PDB entry 6SCG | X-ray diffraction, 1.65 A resolution | chains A and B

Chain A (and B):
Protein: Aldehyde-alcohol dehydrogenase
From: Escherichia coli (strain K12)
Notes: EC 1.1.1.1, 1.2.1.10; chain B of this document is another copy of the same molecule, construct and numbering; everything in this record applies to it too
UniProtKB: P0A9Q7 (ADHE_ECOLI); residues 451-891 here = UniProt positions 451-891
Sequence (455 residues; row label = number of the first residue in the row):
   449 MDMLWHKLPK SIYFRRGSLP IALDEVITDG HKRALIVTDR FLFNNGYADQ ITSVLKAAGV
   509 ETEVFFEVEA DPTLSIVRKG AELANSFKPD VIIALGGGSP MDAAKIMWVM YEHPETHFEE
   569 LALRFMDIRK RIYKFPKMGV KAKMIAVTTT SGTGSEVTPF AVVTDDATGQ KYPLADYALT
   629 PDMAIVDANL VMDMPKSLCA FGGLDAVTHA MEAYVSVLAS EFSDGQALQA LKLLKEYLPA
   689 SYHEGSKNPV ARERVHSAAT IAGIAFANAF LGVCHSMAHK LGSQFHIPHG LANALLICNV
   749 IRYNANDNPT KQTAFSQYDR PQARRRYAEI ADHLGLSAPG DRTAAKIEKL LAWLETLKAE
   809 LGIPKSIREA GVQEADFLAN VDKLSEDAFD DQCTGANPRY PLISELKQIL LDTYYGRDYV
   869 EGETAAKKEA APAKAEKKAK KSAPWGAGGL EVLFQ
Not modelled in the structure: 449, 755-768, 870-903 (chain B: 449, 577-580, 757-768, 870-903)
Sequence notes: initiating methionine (449); cloning artifact (450); expression tag (892-903)
UniProt features mapped onto this chain:
  - binding site (NAD(+)): Asp-487, Asp-519, Gly-546 to Asp-550, Val-610, Lys-619
  - binding site (Fe cation): Asp-653, His-657, His-723, His-737
  - mutagenesis: Glu-568 (E568K: Partially restores protein stability and resistance to MCO damage; when associated with T-267), Phe-670 (F670A/E/V: Disrupts spirosome formation. Affects the forward activity of ALDH)
Ion coordination: Fe ion: Asp-653, His-657, His-723, His-737
Ligand contacts: NAD (nicotinamide-adenine-dinucleotide): Asp-487, Phe-489, Leu-490, Tyr-495, Ala-518, Asp-519, Gly-545, Gly-546, Ser-547, Pro-548, Asp-550, Thr-597, Thr-598, Thr-601, Val-610, Lys-619, Leu-638, Val-639, Asp-641, Met-642, Pro-643, Leu-646, His-727, His-737
From the paper describing this entry:
  - contacts within the chain: Arg-463/Glu-701 (salt bridge)
  - binding site for NAD: Asp-487, Gly-546, Ser-547, Thr-597, Leu-638
  - specificity-determining residues: Asp-487 (proposed by the authors, not directly observed)
  - Fe ion coordination: Asp-653, His-657, His-723, His-737
  - conformationally variable residues (order/disorder transition): Asp-755 to Pro-769

How chain A and chain B interact:
Pairs across the interface - 64 pairs, chain A then chain B:
  Asp-450(A) / Arg-463(B)
  Met-451(A) / Tyr-461(B)  hydrophobic
  Met-451(A) / Phe-462(B)
  Met-451(A) / Ser-466(B)
  Met-451(A) / Ile-469(B)  hydrophobic
  Met-451(A) / Ala-470(B)
  Leu-452(A) / Tyr-461(B)
  Leu-452(A) / Phe-462(B)  hydrogen bond (backbone-backbone)
  Leu-452(A) / Arg-463(B)
  Trp-453(A) / Ile-460(B)
  Trp-453(A) / Tyr-461(B)  hydrophobic
  Trp-453(A) / Phe-462(B)
  His-454(A) / Ser-459(B)
  His-454(A) / Ile-460(B)  hydrogen bond (backbone-backbone)
  Lys-455(A) / Lys-458(B)
  Lys-455(A) / Ser-459(B)  hydrogen bond
  Lys-455(A) / Tyr-461(B)
  Leu-456(A) / His-454(B)
  Lys-458(A) / Lys-455(B)
  Ser-459(A) / His-454(B)
  Ser-459(A) / Lys-455(B)  hydrogen bond
  Ile-460(A) / Trp-453(B)
  Ile-460(A) / His-454(B)  hydrogen bond (backbone-backbone)
  Tyr-461(A) / Met-451(B)  hydrophobic
  Tyr-461(A) / Leu-452(B)
  Tyr-461(A) / Trp-453(B)  hydrophobic
  Tyr-461(A) / Lys-455(B)  hydrogen bond
  Phe-462(A) / Met-451(B)
  Phe-462(A) / Leu-452(B)  hydrogen bond (backbone-backbone)
  Phe-462(A) / Trp-453(B)
  Phe-462(A) / His-454(B)
  Phe-462(A) / Ser-668(B)
  Phe-462(A) / Phe-670(B)  hydrophobic
  Arg-463(A) / Asp-450(B)
  Arg-463(A) / Leu-452(B)
  Arg-463(A) / Glu-669(B)  salt bridge
  Ser-466(A) / Met-451(B)
  Ile-469(A) / Met-451(B)  hydrophobic
  Ala-470(A) / Met-451(B)
  Thr-476(A) / Lys-582(B)
  Asp-477(A) / Lys-582(B)
  Ser-668(A) / Phe-462(B)
  Ser-668(A) / Arg-463(B)
  Glu-669(A) / Arg-463(B)  salt bridge
  Glu-669(A) / Gln-677(B)  hydrogen bond (backbone-side chain)
  Glu-669(A) / Ser-705(B)  hydrogen bond
  Glu-669(A) / Ile-709(B)
  Phe-670(A) / Phe-462(B)  hydrophobic
  Phe-670(A) / Gln-674(B)  hydrogen bond (backbone-side chain)
  Phe-670(A) / Ser-705(B)
  Phe-670(A) / Thr-708(B)
  Phe-670(A) / Ile-709(B)  hydrophobic
  Phe-670(A) / Ile-712(B)  hydrophobic
  Asp-672(A) / Gln-677(B)
  Gly-673(A) / Gly-673(B)
  Gln-674(A) / Phe-670(B)  hydrogen bond (side chain-backbone)
  Gln-674(A) / Gln-674(B)
  Gln-677(A) / Glu-669(B)  hydrogen bond (side chain-backbone)
  Ser-705(A) / Glu-669(B)  hydrogen bond
  Ser-705(A) / Phe-670(B)
  Thr-708(A) / Phe-670(B)
  Ile-709(A) / Glu-669(B)
  Ile-709(A) / Phe-670(B)  hydrophobic
  His-781(A) / His-781(B)
Interface residues without a listed pair, chain A (35 interface residues in all): Arg-464, Lys-582, Leu-681, Arg-702, Ile-712, Pro-787
Interface residues without a listed pair, chain B (33 interface residues in all): Leu-456, Arg-464, Thr-476, Asp-672, Leu-681, Pro-787

In short:
35 residues of chain A face 33 of chain B across their interface, with 13 hydrogen bonds and 2 salt bridges.
Polar pairs include Arg-463(A)/Glu-669(B), Lys-455(A)/Ser-459(B) and Tyr-461(A)/Lys-455(B). From the paper: a
binding site for NAD at Asp-487(A), Gly-546(A) and Ser-547(A) among others; Fe ion coordination by Asp-653(A),
His-657(A) and His-723(A) among others.
Both chains are Aldehyde-alcohol dehydrogenase (Escherichia coli (strain K12)). Entry 6SCG (Structure of AdhE
form 1) was determined by X-ray diffraction together with 6SCI from the same study.
